PDB entry 1S30 | X-ray diffraction, 2.05 A resolution | chain A

[Chain A]
Name: Rubrerythrin
From: Desulfovibrio vulgaris
UniProtKB: P24931 (RUBY_DESVH); residues 1-191 here = UniProt positions 1-191
Amino-acid sequence (191 residues; each row starts with the number of its first residue):
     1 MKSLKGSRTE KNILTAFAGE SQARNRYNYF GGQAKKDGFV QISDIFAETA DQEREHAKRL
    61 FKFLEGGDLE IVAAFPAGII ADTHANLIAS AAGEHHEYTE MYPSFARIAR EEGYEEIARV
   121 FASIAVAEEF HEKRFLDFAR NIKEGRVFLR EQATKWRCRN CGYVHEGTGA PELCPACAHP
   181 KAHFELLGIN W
Unresolved in the structure: 1
Metal / ion sites: Zn2+: E20, E53, H56, E128; Fe ion site 1: E53, E94, E128, H131; Fe ion site 2: C158, C161, C174, C177
Swiss-Prot annotation at these positions:
  - binding site (Fe(3+)): E20, E53, E94, E97, E128, H131, C158, C161, C174, C177

[Summary]
E20, E53, H56 and E128 form the Zn2+ site. E53, E94, E128 and H131 form the Fe ion site 1. UniProt lists 10
Fe3+-binding residues.
Chain A is Rubrerythrin (Desulfovibrio vulgaris); the structure, X-ray crystal structure of Desulfovibrio
vulgaris Rubrerythrin with displacement of iron by zinc at the diiron ..., was determined by X-ray
diffraction, deposited together with 1S2Z.
